Entry 4KA4 (X-ray diffraction, 2.60 A resolution); this record covers chains D and H of the 4 polymer chains in the assembly.

Chain D:
Name: Z-DNA-binding protein 1
Source organism: Homo sapiens
Notes: fragment: second Zalpha domain Zbeta
UniProtKB: Q9H171 (ZBP1_HUMAN); numbering as in UniProt (aligned over 96-165)
Chain sequence (70 residues; each row starts with the number of its first residue):
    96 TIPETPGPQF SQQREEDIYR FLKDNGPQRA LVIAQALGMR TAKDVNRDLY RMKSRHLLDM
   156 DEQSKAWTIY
Disordered / not traced: 96-105

Chain H:
Molecule: 7-nt DNA strand
Sequence (7 nucleotides; row label = number of the first residue in the row; numbering starts at 0):
     0 TCGCGCG
Disordered / not traced: 0

Chain D / chain H interface:
Residue-residue contacts - 10 pairs, chain D then chain H:
  Arg124(D) - DG2(H)  salt bridge to the phosphate
  Lys138(D) - DG4(H)  salt bridge to the phosphate
  Asn141(D) - DC3(H)  phosphate contact
  Asn141(D) - DG4(H)  hydrogen bond to the phosphate
  Arg142(D) - DG4(H)  phosphate contact
  Arg142(D) - DC5(H)  salt bridge to the phosphate
  Tyr145(D) - DG2(H)  phosphate contact
  Tyr145(D) - DC3(H)  hydrogen bond to the phosphate
  Tyr145(D) - DG4(H)  base contact
  Lys160(D) - DG2(H)  phosphate contact
Interface residues without a listed pair, chain D (8 interface residues in all): Ala137, Met155

Summary:
Chain D and chain H form an interface of 8 and 4 residues respectively; the contacts include 2 hydrogen bonds
and 3 salt bridges. Polar contacts include Asn141(D)-DG4(H), Tyr145(D)-DC3(H) and Arg124(D)-DG2(H).
Chain D is Z-DNA-binding protein 1 (Homo sapiens) and chain H is a 7-nt DNA strand; the structure, Crystal
structure of a proteolytically defined Zbeta domain of human DAI (ZBP1, DLM-1), was determined by X-ray
diffraction.
